Entry 3AAL (X-ray diffraction, 1.60 A resolution); this record covers chain A.

Chain A:
Molecule: Probable endonuclease 4
Source organism: Geobacillus kaustophilus
Notes: EC 3.1.21.2
UniProt: Q5KX27 (END4_GEOKA); residue numbers follow UniProt; this construct covers 1-299
Chain sequence (303 residues; row label = number of the first residue in the row; numbers below 1 keep their minus sign (Gly-3 is residue -3)):
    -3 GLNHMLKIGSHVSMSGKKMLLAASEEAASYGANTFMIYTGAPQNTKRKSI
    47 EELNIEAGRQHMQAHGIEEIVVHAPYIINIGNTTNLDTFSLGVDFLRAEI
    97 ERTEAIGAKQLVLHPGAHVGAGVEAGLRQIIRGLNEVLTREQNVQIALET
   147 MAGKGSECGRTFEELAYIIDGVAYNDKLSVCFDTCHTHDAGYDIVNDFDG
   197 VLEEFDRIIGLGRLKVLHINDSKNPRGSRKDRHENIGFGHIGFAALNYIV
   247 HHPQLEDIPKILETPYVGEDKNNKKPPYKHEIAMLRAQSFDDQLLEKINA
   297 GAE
Unresolved in the structure: -3 to 1
Differences from the reference sequence: expression tag (-3 to 0)
Bound ions: Fe ion site 1: His69, His110, Glu145; Fe ion site 2: Glu145, Asp179, His214, Glu259 (together with cacodylate ion); Zn2+: His182, Asp227, His229 (together with cacodylate ion)
Swiss-Prot annotation at these positions:
  - binding site (Zn(2+)): His69, His110, Glu145, Asp179, His182, His214, Asp227, His229, Glu259

Summary:
His69, His110 and Glu145 form the Fe ion site 1. Glu145, Asp179, His214 and Glu259 coordinate Fe ion site 2.
Curated annotation (UniProt) lists 9 Zn2+-binding residues.
Chain A is Probable endonuclease 4 (Geobacillus kaustophilus); the structure, Crystal Structure of
endonuclease IV from Geobacillus kaustophilus, was determined by X-ray diffraction (same publication as 3AAM).
